PDB entry 8HQS | electron microscopy, 3.20 A resolution | chains A and E of the 7 polymer chains in the assembly

== Chain A ==
Molecule: Structural maintenance of chromosomes protein 5
Organism: Saccharomyces cerevisiae S288C
UniProtKB: Q08204 (SMC5_YEAST); numbering as in UniProt (aligned over 1-1093)
Chain sequence (1093 residues; row label = number of the first residue in the row):
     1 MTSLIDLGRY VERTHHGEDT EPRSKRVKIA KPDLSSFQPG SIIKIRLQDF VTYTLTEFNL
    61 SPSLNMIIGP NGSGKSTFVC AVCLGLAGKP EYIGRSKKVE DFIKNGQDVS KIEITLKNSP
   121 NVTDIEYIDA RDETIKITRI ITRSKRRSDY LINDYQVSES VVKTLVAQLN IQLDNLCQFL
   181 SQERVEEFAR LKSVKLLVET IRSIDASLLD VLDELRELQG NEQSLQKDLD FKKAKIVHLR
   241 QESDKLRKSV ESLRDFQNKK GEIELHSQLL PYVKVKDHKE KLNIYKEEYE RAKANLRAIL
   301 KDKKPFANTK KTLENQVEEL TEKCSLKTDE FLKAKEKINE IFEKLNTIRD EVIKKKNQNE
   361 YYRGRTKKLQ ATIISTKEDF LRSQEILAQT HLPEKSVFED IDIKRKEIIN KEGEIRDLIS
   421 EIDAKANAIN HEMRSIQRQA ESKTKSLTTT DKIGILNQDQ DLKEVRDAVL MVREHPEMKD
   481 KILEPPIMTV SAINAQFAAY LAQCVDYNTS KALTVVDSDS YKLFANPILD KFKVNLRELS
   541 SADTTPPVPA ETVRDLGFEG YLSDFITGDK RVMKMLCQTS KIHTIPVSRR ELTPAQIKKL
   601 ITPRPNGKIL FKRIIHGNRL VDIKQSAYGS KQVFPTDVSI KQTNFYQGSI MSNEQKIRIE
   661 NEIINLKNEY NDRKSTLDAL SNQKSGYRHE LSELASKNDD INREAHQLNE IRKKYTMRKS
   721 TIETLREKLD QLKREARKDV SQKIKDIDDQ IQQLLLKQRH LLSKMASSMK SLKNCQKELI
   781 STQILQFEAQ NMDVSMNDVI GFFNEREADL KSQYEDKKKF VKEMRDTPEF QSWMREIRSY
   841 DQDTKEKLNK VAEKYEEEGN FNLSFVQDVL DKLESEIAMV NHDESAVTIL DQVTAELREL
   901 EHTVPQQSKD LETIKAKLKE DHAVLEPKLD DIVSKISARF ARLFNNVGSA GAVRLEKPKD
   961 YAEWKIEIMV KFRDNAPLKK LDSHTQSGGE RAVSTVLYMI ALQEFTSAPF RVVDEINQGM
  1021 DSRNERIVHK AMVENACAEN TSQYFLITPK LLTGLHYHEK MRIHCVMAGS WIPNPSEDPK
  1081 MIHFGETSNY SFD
Unresolved in the structure: 1-24, 231-905

== Chain E ==
Molecule: Non-structural maintenance of chromosome element 5
Organism: Saccharomyces cerevisiae S288C
UniProtKB: Q03718 (NSE5_YEAST); residues 1-556 here = UniProt positions 1-556
Chain sequence (556 residues; each row starts with the number of its first residue):
     1 MDGALINSVL YVSPRNGAHY FVELTEKHLL AFEMLNSMCL LENYDHVLLF LECQFGKSHN
    61 LAVIPFDIIL VLFTLSTLSE YYKEPILRAN DPYNTSRETL SRRALKLLQK YLAILKEFDS
   121 EQYNLYDLEL LRCQFFLAID TLTPKKQKWG FDRFRRTKSE SGVTYRQNAS VDPELDQAKT
   181 FKNPYRSYIS CLEQRNTILG NRLLNLKLNE PGEFINMILW TLSNSLQEST PLFLSSHEIW
   241 MPLLEILIDL FSCRQDYFIQ HEVAQNVSKS LFVQRLSESP LAVFFESLNT RNFANRFSEY
   301 VFLNCDYKLP SDNYATPVHP VYNGENTIVD TYIPTIKCSP LYKSQKSLAL RRKLIGSCFK
   361 LLLRVPDGHR LITPRIVADD VIQGISRTLA SFNDILQFKK FFMTENLSQE SYFIPLLAEG
   421 TLSEILKDTQ ECVVILTLVE NLSDGVSFCN EVIGLVKSKC FAFTEQCSQA SYEEAVLNIE
   481 KCDVCLLVLL RYLLHLIGTE AILDAKEQLE MLHAIEKNDS GRRQWAKALN LGNDPPLLYP
   541 IVSQMFGVHD KSVIIE
Unresolved in the structure: 1, 151-178

== Interface between chain A and chain E ==
Contacting residue pairs (19):
  Pro70(A) with Arg291(E)
  Asn71(A) with Trp149(E); Arg291(E)
  Arg95(A) with Tyr314(E)
  Ser96(A) with Asp312(E)
  Lys98(A) with Asp312(E)
  Gln182(A) with Pro317(E)
  Glu186(A) with Pro317(E)
  His984(A) with Pro320(E); Asn326(E)
  Gln1018(A) with Trp149(E); Gly150(E), hydrogen bond (side chain-backbone)
  Gly1019(A) with Lys148(E)
  Met1020(A) with Gly150(E)
  Asp1021(A) with Pro211(E)
  Ser1022(A) with Lys148(E), hydrogen bond
  Lys1050(A) with Lys146(E); Lys148(E); Trp149(E)
Also at the interface, not in a pair above, chain A (16 interface residues in all): Asp101, Arg973
Also at the interface, not in a pair above, chain E (14 interface residues in all): Gln147, Arg202, Ala315

== Overview ==
Chain A and chain E form an interface of 16 and 14 residues respectively, with 2 hydrogen bonds. Polar pairs
include Gln1018(A)-Gly150(E) and Ser1022(A)-Lys148(E).
Chain A is Structural maintenance of chromosomes protein 5 and chain E is Non-structural maintenance of
chromosome element 5, both from Saccharomyces cerevisiae S288C; the structure, Cryo-EM structure of 8-subunit
Smc5/6 head region, was determined by electron microscopy (same publication as 7YLM, 7YMD, 7YQH, 8I13, 8I21,
8I4U and 6 further entries).
